Entry 6EN2 (X-ray diffraction, 2.67 A resolution); this record covers chains A and C of the 4 polymer chains in the assembly.

[Chain A]
Molecule: Int protein
Organism: Enterococcus faecalis
Reference sequence: Q7BP35 (Q7BP35_ENTFL); numbering as in UniProt (aligned over 82-397)
Sequence (317 residues; row label = number of the first residue in the row):
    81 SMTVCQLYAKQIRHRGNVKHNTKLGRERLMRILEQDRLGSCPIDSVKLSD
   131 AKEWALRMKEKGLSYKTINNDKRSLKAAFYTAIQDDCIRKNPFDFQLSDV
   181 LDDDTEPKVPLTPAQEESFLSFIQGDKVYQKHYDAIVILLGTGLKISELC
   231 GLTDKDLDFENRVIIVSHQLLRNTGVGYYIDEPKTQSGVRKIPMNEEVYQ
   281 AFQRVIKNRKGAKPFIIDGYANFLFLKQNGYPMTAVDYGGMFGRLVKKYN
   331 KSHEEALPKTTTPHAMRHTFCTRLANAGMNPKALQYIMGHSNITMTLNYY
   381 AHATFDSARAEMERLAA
Unresolved in the structure: 266, 396-397
Construct notes: expression tag (81); engineered mutation Lys225 (Arg in Q7BP35)
What the authors report for this chain:
  - binding site for the 45-nt DNA strand (chain C): Asn150, Arg153, Lys188
  - mutagenesis - R153A, R153A/Y160A: decreased catalytic activity on strand exchange
  - mutagenesis - R153A, R153A/Y160A: decreased catalytic activity on excision
  - mutagenesis - R153A/Y160A: unchanged catalytic activity
  - catalytic residues: Tyr379, Tyr380
  - mutagenesis - Y379F, Y380F: unchanged catalytic activity on cleave DNA
  - mutagenesis - Y379F/Y380F: abolished catalytic activity on cleave DNA
  - mutagenesis - Y380F: abolished catalytic activity on strand exchange
  - mutagenesis - Y379F: unchanged catalytic activity on strand exchange
  - mutagenesis - Y379F/Y380F: abolished catalytic activity on suicide CI5 DNA

[Chain C]
Molecule: 45-nt DNA strand
Sequence (45 nucleotides; row label = number of the first residue in the row; numbers below 1 keep their minus sign (DT-19 is residue -19)):
   -19 TGCGATAACCTAAAATTTTCCCTTTAAAATTATATGGGATTTTAG
Unresolved in the structure: -19 to -17, 2-3, 22-25

[Chain A / chain C interface]
Residue-residue contacts (39):
  Arg108(A) with DT-4(C), base contact
  Arg111(A) with DA-6(C), salt bridge to the phosphate
  Gly142(A) with DT-4(C), phosphate contact
  Leu143(A) with DT-4(C), phosphate contact
  Ser144(A) with DT-4(C), hydrogen bond to the phosphate; DT-3(C), phosphate contact
  Lys146(A) with DT-3(C), phosphate contact; DT-2(C), base contact
  Thr147(A) with DT-4(C), hydrogen bond to the phosphate; DT-3(C), base contact
  Asn150(A) with DT-3(C), hydrogen bond to the base; DT-2(C), hydrogen bond to the base
  Arg153(A) with DC0(C), hydrogen bond to the base
  Thr185(A) with DT-3(C), phosphate contact
  Lys188(A) with DT-3(C), salt bridge to the phosphate; DT-2(C), phosphate contact
  Tyr209(A) with DA-12(C), hydrogen bond to the phosphate; DC-11(C), phosphate contact
  Lys211(A) with DC-11(C), salt bridge to the phosphate
  Lys225(A) with DT-2(C), phosphate contact; DT-1(C), salt bridge to the phosphate
  Arg252(A) with DT-9(C), salt bridge to the phosphate
  Thr254(A) with DA-8(C), hydrogen bond to the phosphate; DA-7(C), phosphate contact
  Thr265(A) with DC0(C), hydrogen bond to the phosphate
  Lys307(A) with DC-10(C), phosphate contact; DT-9(C), salt bridge to the phosphate
  Gln308(A) with DC-11(C), phosphate contact; DC-10(C), phosphate contact
  Val316(A) with DT-9(C), base contact
  Arg324(A) with DA-12(C), sugar contact; DC-11(C), salt bridge to the phosphate
  His344(A) with DT-2(C), hydrogen bond to the phosphate; DT-1(C), salt bridge to the phosphate
  Arg347(A) with DT-1(C), salt bridge to the phosphate
  His370(A) with DT-1(C), salt bridge to the phosphate; DC0(C), phosphate contact
  Ser371(A) with DC0(C), hydrogen bond to the phosphate
  Tyr379(A) with DT-1(C), phosphate contact
Other interface residues (no listed pair), chain A (33 interface residues in all): Val208, Lys264, Asn309, Asp317, Lys328, Gly369, Asn372
Other interface residues (no listed pair), chain C (13 interface residues in all): DA-5

[Overview]
33 residues of chain A face 13 of chain C across their interface, with 10 hydrogen bonds and 10 salt bridges.
Polar pairs include Asn150(A)-DT-3(C), Asn150(A)-DT-2(C) and Arg153(A)-DC0(C). The paper reports catalytic
residues Tyr379(A) and Tyr380(A); R153A and R153A/Y160A of chain A reduce catalytic activity on strand
exchange; 5 substitutions were tested in all.
Here chain A is Int protein (Enterococcus faecalis) and chain C is a 45-nt DNA strand. Entry 6EN2 (Structure
of the Tn1549 transposon Integrase (aa 82-397, R225K) in complex with a circular intermediate DNA ...) was
determined by X-ray diffraction, deposited together with 6EMY, 6EMZ, 6EN0 and 6EN1.
